PDB entry 1OII | X-ray diffraction, 2.19 A resolution | chain A

[Chain A]
Name: Putative alkylsulfatase atsk
Organism: Pseudomonas putida
UniProt: Q9WWU5 (Q9WWU5_PSEPU); residue numbers follow UniProt; this construct covers 1-301
Amino-acid sequence (301 residues; each row starts with the number of its first residue):
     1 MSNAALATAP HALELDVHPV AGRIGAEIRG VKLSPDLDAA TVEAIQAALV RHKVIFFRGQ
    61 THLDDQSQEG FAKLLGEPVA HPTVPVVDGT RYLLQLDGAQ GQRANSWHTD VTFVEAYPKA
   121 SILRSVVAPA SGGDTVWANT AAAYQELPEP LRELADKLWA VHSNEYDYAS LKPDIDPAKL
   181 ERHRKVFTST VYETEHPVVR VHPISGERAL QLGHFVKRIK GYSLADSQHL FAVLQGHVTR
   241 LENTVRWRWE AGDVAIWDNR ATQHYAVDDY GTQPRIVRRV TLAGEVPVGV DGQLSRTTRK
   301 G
Unresolved in the structure: 1-12, 80-84, 98-102, 166-190, 301
UniProt features mapped onto this chain:
  - binding site (substrate): H81, V111
  - binding site (Fe cation): H108, D110, H264
  - binding site (2-oxoglutarate): T135, R275, R279
Metal / ion sites: Fe2+: H108, D110, H264 (together with 2-oxoglutaric acid)
Residues lining bound ligands: 2-oxoglutaric acid (AKG): A104, H108, D110, L123, T135, W249, W257, H264, A266, R275, V277, R279

[Overview]
Ligands of chain A: 2-oxoglutaric acid. The Fe2+ site is built by H108, D110 and H264. From UniProt:
substrate-binding residues H81 and V111, 3 Fe cation-binding residues and 3 residues binding 2-oxoglutarate.
Chain A is Putative alkylsulfatase atsk (Pseudomonas putida); the structure, Crystal structure of the
alkylsulfatase AtsK, a non-heme Fe(II) alphaketoglutarate dependent Dioxygenase in complex with iron ..., was
determined by X-ray diffraction, deposited together with 1OIH and 1OIJ.
